8IFG - chains C and P of the 7 polymer chains in the assembly; structure by electron microscopy, 3.20 A resolution.

Chain C:
Protein: Histone deacetylase clr6
From: Schizosaccharomyces pombe (strain 972 / ATCC 24843)
Notes: EC 3.5.1.98
Reference sequence: O59702 (CLR6_SCHPO); numbering as in UniProt (aligned over 5-405)
Chain sequence (401 residues; numbered 5 to 405; the number before each row is that of its first residue):
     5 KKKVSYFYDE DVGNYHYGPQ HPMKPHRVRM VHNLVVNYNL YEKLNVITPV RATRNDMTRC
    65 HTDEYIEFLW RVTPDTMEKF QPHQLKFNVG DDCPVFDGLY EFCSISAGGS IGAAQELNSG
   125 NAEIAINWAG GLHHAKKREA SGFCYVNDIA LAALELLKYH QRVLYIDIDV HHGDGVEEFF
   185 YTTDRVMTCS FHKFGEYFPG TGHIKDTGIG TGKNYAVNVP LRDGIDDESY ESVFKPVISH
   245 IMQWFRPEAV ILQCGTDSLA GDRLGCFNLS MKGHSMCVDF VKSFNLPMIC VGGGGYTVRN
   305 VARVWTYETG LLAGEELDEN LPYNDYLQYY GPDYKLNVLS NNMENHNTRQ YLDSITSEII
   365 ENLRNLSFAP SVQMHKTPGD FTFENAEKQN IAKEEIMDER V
Not modelled in the structure: 5, 376-405
Bound ions: Zn2+: Asp173, His175, Asp261
Swiss-Prot annotation at these positions:
  - active site: His138
From the paper describing this entry:
  - Zn2+ coordination: Asp173, His175, Asp261
  - catalytic residues: His137, His138
  - catalytic residues: Tyr300 (proposed by the authors, not directly observed)

Chain P:
Protein: Cph2
From: Schizosaccharomyces pombe (strain 972 / ATCC 24843)
Reference sequence: Q09698 (YA27_SCHPO); residues 1-607 here = UniProt positions 1-607
Chain sequence (607 residues; each row starts with the number of its first residue):
     1 MDAKPWNHTS EAFQASILED LKIIQKAGAE RNAKSSHGSI NSRSASPNKA TSRRNRAQNG
    61 NSNGRASVDN SDDGSKDDLD YSPSVKRKHV NGEGAEKGDH DTSNNGPSIT KLRRKVRRTY
   121 DTKDGFVAWN TLDDDFRPIV PDQERSRKIN PQKGNNNNLL KENKSLKTTA KDLSDISSSS
   181 MKKANNSSKP LFSGKLTFKA NIPVPTSEVV TENNVTRNVT VYSNQKHLGN ESENFNDMEG
   241 RAEDISSNEL LPTPEEYPYR YNNDYCSACH GPGNFLCCET CPNSFHFTCI DPPIEEKNLP
   301 DDAWYCNECK HHSLYNELDE QEELESNVKE EGTMVDVWMQ LCTYIDSHNP IQFHLPHSIS
   361 SFFRGVGSGV MGEYIETDVL KHLKSSRRSN GEERDPLLLK SKSGTPILCF RCHKSALVSQ
   421 SILACDYCNS YWHPDCLNPP LATLPSNLRK WKCPNHSDHV TPRYRLPEKA KVIRVGLPRG
   481 FKNKGNIVID ENEDEPSVQT IQLQGKIRVV PSKPFKLNFL EQIRDNVINL RKMVEQDEQL
   541 CIETFSKFDF YATRDCELPL RILCDVANDN LENDDYVLAL RDLLRISKWD PNQPVPAPFD
   601 LANLLSY
Not modelled in the structure: 1-332, 384-392, 494-512, 600-607
Bound ions: Zn2+ site 1: Cys409, Cys412, His433, Cys436; Zn2+ site 2: Cys425, Cys428, Cys453, His456
Swiss-Prot annotation at these positions:
  - zinc finger: Asn263 to His312 (PHD-type 1), Pro406 to His459 (PHD-type 2)
From the paper describing this entry:
  - Zn2+ coordination: Cys409, Cys412, Cys425, Cys428, His433, Cys436, Cys453, His456

How chain C and chain P interact:
Contacting residue pairs (23; chain C residue first):
  Arg166(C) with Asp582(P), hydrogen bond (side chain-backbone)
  Asp188(C) with Leu584(P)
  Phe198(C) with Ala442(P)
  Gly199(C) with Thr443(P)
  Arg226(C) with Pro434(P); Asp435(P), salt bridge; Leu441(P), hydrogen bond (side chain-backbone); Ala442(P), hydrogen bond (side chain-backbone)
  Gln247(C) with Asp582(P)
  Trp248(C) with Leu578(P), hydrophobic; Asp582(P)
  Arg250(C) with Pro598(P), hydrogen bond (side chain-backbone)
  Thr352(C) with Ser419(P); Asp435(P), hydrogen bond
  Gln354(C) with Asp435(P)
  Tyr355(C) with Pro440(P), hydrophobic; Ala442(P)
  Ile359(C) with Pro440(P), hydrophobic
  Glu362(C) with Asn438(P)
  Ser371(C) with Leu578(P); Arg581(P), hydrogen bond (backbone-side chain)
  Phe372(C) with Arg581(P), hydrogen bond (backbone-side chain)
  Ser375(C) with Arg581(P), hydrogen bond
Interface residues without a listed pair, chain C (22 interface residues in all): Lys197, Ile208, Ser358, Leu370, Ala373, Pro374
Interface residues without a listed pair, chain P (16 interface residues in all): Cys436, Pro439, Leu583

In short:
Chain C and chain P form an interface of 22 and 16 residues respectively; the contacts include 8 hydrogen
bonds and 1 salt bridge. Polar contacts include Arg226(C)-Asp435(P), Arg166(C)-Asp582(P) and
Arg226(C)-Leu441(P). From the paper: catalytic residues His137(C), His138(C) and Tyr300(C); Zn2+ coordination
by Asp173(C), His175(C) and Cys409(P) among others.
Here chain C is Histone deacetylase clr6 and chain P is Cph2, both from Schizosaccharomyces pombe (strain 972
/ ATCC 24843). Entry 8IFG (Cryo-EM structure of the Clr6S (Clr6-HDAC) complex from S. pombe) was determined by
electron microscopy.
